PDB entry 8I0K | electron microscopy, 2.86 A resolution | chains A and C of the 3 polymer chains in the assembly

# Chain A
Protein: 2-oxoglutarate dehydrogenase complex component E1
Organism: Homo sapiens
Notes: EC 1.2.4.2
UniProtKB: Q02218 (ODO1_HUMAN); numbering as in UniProt (aligned over 113-1023)
Chain sequence (911 residues; each row starts with the number of its first residue):
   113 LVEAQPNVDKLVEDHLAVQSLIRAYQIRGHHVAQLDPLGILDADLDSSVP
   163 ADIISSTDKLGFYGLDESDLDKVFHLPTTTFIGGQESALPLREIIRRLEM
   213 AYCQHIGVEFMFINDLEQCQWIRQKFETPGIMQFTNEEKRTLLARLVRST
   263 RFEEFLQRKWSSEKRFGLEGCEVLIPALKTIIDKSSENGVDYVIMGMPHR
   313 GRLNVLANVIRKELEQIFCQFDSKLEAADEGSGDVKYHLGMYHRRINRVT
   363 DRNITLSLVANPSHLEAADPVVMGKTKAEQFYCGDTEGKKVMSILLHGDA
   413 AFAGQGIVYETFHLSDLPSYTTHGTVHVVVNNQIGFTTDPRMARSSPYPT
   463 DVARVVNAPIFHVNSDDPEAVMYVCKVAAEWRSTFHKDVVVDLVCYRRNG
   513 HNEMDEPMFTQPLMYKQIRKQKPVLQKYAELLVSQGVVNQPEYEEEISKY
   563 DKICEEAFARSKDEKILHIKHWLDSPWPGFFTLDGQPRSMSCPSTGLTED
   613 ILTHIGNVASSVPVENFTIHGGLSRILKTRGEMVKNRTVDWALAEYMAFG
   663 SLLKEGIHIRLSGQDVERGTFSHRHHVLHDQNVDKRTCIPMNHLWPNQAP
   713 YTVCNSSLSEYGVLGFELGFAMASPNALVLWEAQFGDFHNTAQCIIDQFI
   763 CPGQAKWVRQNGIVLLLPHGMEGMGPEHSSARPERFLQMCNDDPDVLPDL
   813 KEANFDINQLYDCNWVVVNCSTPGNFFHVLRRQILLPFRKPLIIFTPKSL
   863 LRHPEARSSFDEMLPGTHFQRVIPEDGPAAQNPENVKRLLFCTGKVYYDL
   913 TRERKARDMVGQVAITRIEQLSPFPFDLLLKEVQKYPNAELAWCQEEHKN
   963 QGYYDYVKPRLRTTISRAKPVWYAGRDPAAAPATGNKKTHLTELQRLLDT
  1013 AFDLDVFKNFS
Not modelled in the structure: 113-122, 576-601
Ion coordination: Mg2+: Asp411, Asn444, Ile446 (together with thiamine diphosphate)
Ligand contacts:
  - 8EL (2-[3-[(4-azanyl-2-methyl-pyrimidin-5-yl)methyl]-4-methyl-2H-1,3-thiazol-5-yl]ethyl phosphono hydrogen phosphate): Gln676, Leu720, Glu722, Gln746, Phe750
  - thiamine diphosphate (TPP): His311, Arg312, Ser375, His376, Leu377, Gly410, Asp411, Ala412, Ala413, Gln417, Asn444, Ile446, Gly447, Phe448, His513
Swiss-Prot annotation at these positions:
  - binding site (Ca(2+)): His143, Asp156, Asp158
  - binding site (thiamine diphosphate): Arg312, Asp411, Asn444, Ile446, Gln676
  - binding site (Mg(2+)): Asp411, Asn444, Ile446
  - modified residue: Lys401 (N6-acetyllysine), Lys564 (N6-succinyllysine), Lys970 (N6-acetyllysine)
  - cross-link: Lys534 (Glycyl lysine isopeptide (Lys-Gly) (interchain with G-Cter in ubiquitin))
  - mutagenesis: Asp154 (D154A: Six-fold decrease in sensitivity for calcium), Pro459 to Tyr460 (Abolished enzyme activity and ability to promote histone succinylation)

# Chain C
Protein: T-cell activation inhibitor, mitochondrial
Organism: Homo sapiens
UniProtKB: Q8N3R3 (TCAIM_HUMAN); residues 188-489 here = UniProt positions 188-489
Chain sequence (302 residues; row label = number of the first residue in the row):
   188 TTLTSWLDNNGKSAVKKLKNSLPLRKELDRLKDELSHQLQLSDIRWQRSW
   238 GIAHRCSQLHSLSRLAQQNLETLKKAKGCTIIFTDRSGMSAVGHVMLGTM
   288 DVHHHWTKLFERLPSYFDLQRRLMILEDQISYLLGGIQVVYIEELQPVLT
   338 LEEYYSLLDVFYNRLLKSRILFHPRSLRGLQMILNSDRYAPSLHELGHFN
   388 IPTLCDPANLQWFILTKAQQARENMKRKEELKVIENELIQASTKKFSLEK
   438 LYKEPSISSIQMVDCCKRLLEQSLPYLHGMHLCISHFYSVMQDGDLCIPW
   488 NW

# How chain A and chain C interact
Residue-residue contacts (44; chain A residue first):
  Gly301(A) with Phe474(C)
  Tyr304(A) with Arg235(C)
  Arg323(A) with Arg375(C)
  Tyr354(A) with Asp272(C), hydrogen bond
  Arg356(A) with Gln333(C); Pro334(C); Val335(C)
  Ile358(A) with Glu331(C); Leu332(C)
  Arg364(A) with Ser443(C); His473(C), hydrogen bond
  Asn365(A) with Glu331(C)
  Glu391(A) with Arg235(C), salt bridge
  Tyr394(A) with Trp237(C); Gly238(C), hydrogen bond (backbone-backbone); His241(C)
  Cys395(A) with Arg235(C), hydrogen bond; Ser236(C); Trp237(C), hydrophobic
  Gly396(A) with Met478(C); Gln479(C)
  Thr398(A) with Val477(C); Gln479(C)
  Glu399(A) with Ser476(C), hydrogen bond
  Lys401(A) with Phe474(C); Tyr475(C), hydrogen bond (side chain-backbone)
  Lys402(A) with Phe474(C)
  Met602(A) with His291(C)
  Pro605(A) with Gln255(C)
  Gly668(A) with Ser244(C)
  Ile669(A) with Arg251(C)
  Asn709(A) with Glu214(C), hydrogen bond
  Met734(A) with Met287(C)
  Ala735(A) with Met287(C)
  Ser736(A) with His241(C)
  Pro737(A) with Thr286(C); Asp288(C)
  Asn738(A) with Ser248(C); Arg251(C)
  Tyr823(A) with His291(C)
  Pro849(A) with Val289(C); His290(C), hydrogen bond (backbone-backbone); His291(C), hydrogen bond (backbone-backbone)
  Arg851(A) with Val289(C)
Interface residues without a listed pair, chain A (34 interface residues in all): Lys387, Lys561, Glu667, Gln772, Phe850
Interface residues without a listed pair, chain C (36 interface residues in all): Gln234, His247, Arg273, Tyr376, Glu441

# In short
34 residues of chain A face 36 of chain C across their interface; the contacts include 9 hydrogen bonds and 1
salt bridge. Polar pairs include Glu391(A)-Arg235(C), Tyr354(A)-Asp272(C) and Arg364(A)-His473(C). Ligands of
chain A: thiamine diphosphate and compound 8EL.
Here chain A is 2-oxoglutarate dehydrogenase complex component E1 and chain C is T-cell activation inhibitor,
mitochondrial, both from Homo sapiens. Entry 8I0K (Cryo-electron microscopic structure of the 2-oxoglutarate
dehydrogenase(E1) with TCAIM complex) was determined by electron microscopy.
